Entry 6W0D (X-ray diffraction, 3.64 A resolution); this record covers chains A and C of the 3 polymer chains in the assembly.

Chain A:
Name: Fab Heavy Chain
Organism: Rattus norvegicus
Notes: antibody fragment or engineered binder
Amino-acid sequence (219 residues; each row starts with the number of its first residue):
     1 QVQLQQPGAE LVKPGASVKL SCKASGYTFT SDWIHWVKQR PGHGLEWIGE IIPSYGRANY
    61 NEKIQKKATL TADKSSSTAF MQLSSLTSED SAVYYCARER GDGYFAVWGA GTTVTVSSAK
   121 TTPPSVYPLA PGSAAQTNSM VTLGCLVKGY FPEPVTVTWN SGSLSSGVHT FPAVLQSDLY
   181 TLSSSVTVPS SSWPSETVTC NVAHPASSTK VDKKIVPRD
Disulfide bonds: Cys22-Cys96, Cys145-Cys200

Chain C:
Name: pH-gated potassium channel KcsA
Organism: Streptomyces lividans
UniProt: P0A334 (KCSA_STRLI); numbering as in UniProt (aligned over 28-120)
Amino-acid sequence (93 residues; numbered 28 to 120; the number before each row is that of its first residue):
    28 AAGAATVLLV IVLLAGSYLA VLAERGAPGA QLITYPRALW WSVETATTVG YGDLYPVTLW
    88 GRLVAVVVMV AGITSFGLVT AALATWFVGR EQE
Ion coordination: barium ion near Thr75 (its only coordinating residue here); K+ near Gly77 (its only coordinating residue here)
Swiss-Prot annotation at these positions:
  - motif: Thr75 to Asp80 (Selectivity filter)
  - mutagenesis: Glu71 (E71A: Prevents channel inactivation)
What the authors report for this chain:
  - conformationally variable residues (loop rearrangement): Gly77

Interface between chain A and chain C:
Pairs across the interface - 20 pairs, chain A then chain C:
  Thr30(A) with Tyr45(C), hydrogen bond
  Ser31(A) with Tyr62(C)
  Trp33(A) with Arg52(C); Tyr62(C), hydrogen bond
  His35(A) with Arg52(C)
  Glu50(A) with Arg52(C), salt bridge
  Ile52(A) with Tyr45(C); Leu49(C), hydrophobic; Tyr62(C)
  Tyr55(A) with Tyr45(C); Leu49(C), hydrophobic
  Arg57(A) with Arg52(C), hydrogen bond (side chain-backbone)
  Asn59(A) with Arg52(C), hydrogen bond (side chain-backbone); Gly53(C)
  Glu62(A) with Pro55(C)
  Glu99(A) with Arg52(C), salt bridge
  Gly101(A) with Thr61(C); Tyr62(C), hydrogen bond (backbone-backbone); Pro63(C)
  Asp102(A) with Thr61(C)
Interface residues without a listed pair, chain A (16 interface residues in all): Ser54, Arg100, Gly103
Interface residues without a listed pair, chain C (11 interface residues in all): Leu46, Val48, Ala50

Overview:
16 residues of chain A face 11 of chain C across their interface, with 5 hydrogen bonds and 2 salt bridges.
Among the polar pairs are Glu50(A)-Arg52(C), Glu99(A)-Arg52(C) and Thr30(A)-Tyr45(C). Curated annotation
(UniProt) lists one mutagenesis site on chain C. The paper reports conformational variability at Gly77(C).
Chain A is Fab Heavy Chain (Rattus norvegicus) and chain C is pH-gated potassium channel KcsA (Streptomyces
lividans); the structure, Open-gate KcsA soaked in 5 mM BaCl2, was determined by X-ray diffraction, deposited
together with 6W0A, 6W0B, 6W0C, 6W0E, 6W0F, 6W0G and 3 further entries.
